7UBL - chains A and B of the 3 polymer chains in the assembly; structure by X-ray diffraction, 2.18 A resolution.

[Chain A]
Protein: Antitermination protein Q
Source organism: Escherichia phage Lambda
UniProt: P03047 (REGQ_LAMBD); residues 62-207 here = UniProt positions 62-207
Sequence (147 residues; row label = number of the first residue in the row):
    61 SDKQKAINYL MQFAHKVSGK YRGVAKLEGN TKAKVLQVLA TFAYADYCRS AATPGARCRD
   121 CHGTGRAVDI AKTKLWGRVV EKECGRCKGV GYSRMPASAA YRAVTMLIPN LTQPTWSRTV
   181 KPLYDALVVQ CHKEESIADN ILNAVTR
Not modelled in the structure: 202-207
Sequence notes: expression tag (61); engineered mutation Lys-134 (Glu in P03047)
Metal / ion sites: Zn2+: Cys-118, Cys-121, Cys-144, Cys-147
Swiss-Prot annotation at these positions:
  - zinc finger: Cys-118 to Cys-147
  - DNA-binding region: Leu-171 to His-192
  - binding site (Zn(2+)): Cys-118, Cys-121, Cys-144, Cys-147
  - site (Interaction with host rpoB): Thr-101, Ala-160, Thr-165
  - mutagenesis: Val-189 (V189E: Increased suppressor activity), His-192 (H192Y: Increased suppressor activity)
Reported in the primary citation:
  - mutagenesis - E194K: increased binding to the 19-nt DNA strand (chain B) (citing earlier work)

[Chain B]
Molecule: 19-nt DNA strand
Sequence (19 nucleotides; each row starts with the number of its first residue):
     1 CACCCAATTT TATTCAATG

[Interface between chain A and chain B]
Contacting residue pairs (23):
  Arg-119(A) / DC3(B)  base contact
  Arg-119(A) / DC4(B)  base contact
  Asp-120(A) / DC3(B)  hydrogen bond to the base
  Arg-126(A) / DA2(B)  phosphate contact
  Ala-127(A) / DA2(B)  phosphate contact
  Val-128(A) / DA2(B)  hydrogen bond to the phosphate
  Lys-142(A) / DC3(B)  salt bridge to the phosphate
  Arg-154(A) / DT10(B)  phosphate contact
  Arg-154(A) / DT11(B)  salt bridge to the phosphate
  Pro-156(A) / DT10(B)  phosphate contact
  Pro-156(A) / DT11(B)  phosphate contact
  Ala-157(A) / DT11(B)  hydrogen bond to the phosphate
  Ser-158(A) / DT10(B)  hydrogen bond to the phosphate
  Ser-158(A) / DT11(B)  hydrogen bond to the phosphate
  Arg-162(A) / DT10(B)  salt bridge to the phosphate
  Gln-173(A) / DT11(B)  base contact
  Gln-173(A) / DA12(B)  hydrogen bond to the base
  Pro-174(A) / DT13(B)  base contact
  Ser-177(A) / DA12(B)  hydrogen bond to the phosphate
  Ser-177(A) / DT13(B)  base contact
  Arg-178(A) / DT14(B)  hydrogen bond to the base
  Lys-181(A) / DT11(B)  phosphate contact
  Lys-181(A) / DA12(B)  salt bridge to the phosphate
Interface residues without a listed pair, chain A (18 interface residues in all): Arg-146, Asp-185
Interface residues without a listed pair, chain B (9 interface residues in all): DC15

[In short]
Chain A and chain B form an interface of 18 and 9 residues respectively; the contacts include 8 hydrogen bonds
and 4 salt bridges. Polar contacts include Asp-120(A)/DC3(B), Gln-173(A)/DA12(B) and Arg-178(A)/DT14(B). From
the paper: E194K of chain A increases binding to the 19-nt DNA strand (chain B).
Chain A is Antitermination protein Q (Escherichia phage Lambda) and chain B is a 19-nt DNA strand; the
structure, Transcription antitermination factor Qlambda in complex with Q-lambda-binding-element DNA, was
determined by X-ray diffraction together with 7UBJ, 7UBM and 7UBN from the same study.
